PDB entry 4TQF | X-ray diffraction, 2.71 A resolution | chain A

Chain A:
Name: Pyrrolysine--tRNA ligase
Source organism: Methanosarcina mazei
Notes: EC 6.1.1.26
Reference sequence: Q8PWY1 (PYLS_METMA); numbering as in UniProt (aligned over 185-454)
Amino-acid sequence (291 residues; numbered 164 to 454; the number before each row is that of its first residue):
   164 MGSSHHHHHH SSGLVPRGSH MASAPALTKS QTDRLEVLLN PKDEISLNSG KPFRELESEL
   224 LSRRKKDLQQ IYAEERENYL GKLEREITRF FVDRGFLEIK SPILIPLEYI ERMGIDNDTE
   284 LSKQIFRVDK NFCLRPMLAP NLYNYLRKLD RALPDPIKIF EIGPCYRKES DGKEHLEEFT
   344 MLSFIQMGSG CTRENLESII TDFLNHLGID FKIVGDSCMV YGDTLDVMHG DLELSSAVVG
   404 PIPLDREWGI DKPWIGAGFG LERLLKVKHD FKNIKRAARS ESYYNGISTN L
Unresolved in the structure: 164-187, 208-210, 379-384
Sequence notes: initiating methionine (164); expression tag (165-184); engineered mutation Ser346 (Asn in Q8PWY1), Ile348 (Cys in Q8PWY1)
Metal / ion sites: Mg2+: Glu396, Ser399 (together with ATP)
Residues lining bound ligands:
  - 3-(5-bromothiophen-2-yl)-L-alanine (33W): Met300, Leu301, Ala302, Tyr306, Met344, Ser346, Ile348, Ser399, Trp417, Ala420, Gly421
  - ATP (adenosine-5'-triphosphate): Arg330, Glu332, Glu337, His338, Leu339, Phe342, Met344, Glu396, Leu397, Ser398, Ser399, Gly421, Phe422, Gly423, Arg426, Ile437
What the authors report for this chain:
  - conformationally variable residues (order/disorder transition): Tyr384

Overview:
Chain A binds ATP and 3-(5-bromothiophen-2-yl)-L-alanine. The Mg2+ site is built by Glu396 and Ser399. From
the paper: conformational variability at Tyr384.
Chain A is Pyrrolysine--tRNA ligase (Methanosarcina mazei); the structure, Crystal Structure of the C-terminal
domain of IFRS bound with 2-(5-bromothienyl)-L-Ala and ATP, was determined by X-ray diffraction (same
publication as 4Q6G and 4TQD).
